Entry 5S5V (X-ray diffraction, 2.70 A resolution); this record covers chains C and D of the 6 polymer chains in the assembly.

[Chain C]
Protein: Tubulin alpha-1B chain
From: Bos taurus
UniProtKB: P81947 (TBA1B_BOVIN); residues 1-451 here = UniProt positions 1-451
Sequence (451 residues; numbered 1 to 451; the number before each row is that of its first residue):
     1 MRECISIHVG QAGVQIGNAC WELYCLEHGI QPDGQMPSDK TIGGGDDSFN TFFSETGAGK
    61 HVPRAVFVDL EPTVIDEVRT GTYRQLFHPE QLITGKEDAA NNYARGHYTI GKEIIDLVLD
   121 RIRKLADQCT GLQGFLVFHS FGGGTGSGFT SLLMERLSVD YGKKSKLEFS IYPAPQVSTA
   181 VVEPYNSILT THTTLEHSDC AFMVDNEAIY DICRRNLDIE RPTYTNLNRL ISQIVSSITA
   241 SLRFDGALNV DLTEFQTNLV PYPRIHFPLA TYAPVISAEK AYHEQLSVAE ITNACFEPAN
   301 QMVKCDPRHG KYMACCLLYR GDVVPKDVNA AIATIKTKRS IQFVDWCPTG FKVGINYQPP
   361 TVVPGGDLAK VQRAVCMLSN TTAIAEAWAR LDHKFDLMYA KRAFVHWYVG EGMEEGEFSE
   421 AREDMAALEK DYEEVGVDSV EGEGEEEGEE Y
Unresolved in the structure: 441-451
Bound ions: Ca2+ site 1: Asp-39, Thr-41, Gly-44, Glu-55; Ca2+ site 2: Glu-284 (shared with 1 residue of chain B)
Residues lining bound ligands:
  - GTP (guanosine-5'-triphosphate): Gly-10, Gln-11, Ala-12, Gln-15, Ile-16, Asp-69, Asp-98, Ala-99, Ala-100, Asn-101, Ser-140, Gly-142, Gly-143, Gly-144, Thr-145, Gly-146, Ile-171, Pro-173, Val-177, Ser-178, Thr-179, Glu-183, Asn-206, Tyr-224, Leu-227, Asn-228, Ile-231
  - HR8 (5-chloranyl-2-methoxy-N-(2-methylpropyl)benzamide): Leu-248, Pro-325, Val-353, Ile-355

[Chain D]
Protein: Tubulin beta-2B chain
From: Bos taurus
UniProtKB: Q6B856 (TBB2B_BOVIN); the author numbering skips numbers that UniProt does not, so the offset changes along the chain: 1-42 = UniProt 1-42; 45-360 = UniProt 43-358; 369-455 = UniProt 359-445
Sequence (445 residues; row label = number of the first residue in the row; note: 10 numbers in that range are skipped by the numbering (no residue carries them; nothing is unmodelled there)):
     1 MREIVHIQAG QCGNQIGAKF WEVISDEHGI DPTGSYHGDS DL
    45 QLERINVYYN EATGNKYVPR AILVDLEPGT MDSVRSGPFG QIFRPDNFVF GQSGAGNNWA
   105 KGHYTEGAEL VDSVLDVVRK ESESCDCLQG FQLTHSLGGG TGSGMGTLLI SKIREEYPDR
   165 IMNTFSVMPS PKVSDTVVEP YNATLSVHQL VENTDETYCI DNEALYDICF RTLKLTTPTY
   225 GDLNHLVSAT MSGVTTCLRF PGQLNADLRK LAVNMVPFPR LHFFMPGFAP LTSRGSQQYR
   285 ALTVPELTQQ MFDSKNMMAA CDPRHGRYLT VAAIFRGRMS MKEVDEQMLN VQNKNSSYFV
   345 EWIPNNVKTA VCDIPP
   369 RGLKMSATFI GNSTAIQELF KRISEQFTAM FRRKAFLHWY TGEGMDEMEF TEAESNMNDL
   429 VSEYQQYQDA TADEQGEFEE EEGEDEA
Unresolved in the structure: 281-284, 442-455
Curated features (UniProtKB/Swiss-Prot):
  - motif: Met-1 to Ile-4 (MREI motif)
  - binding site (GTP): Gln-11, Glu-71, Ser-140, Gly-144, Thr-145, Gly-146, Asn-206, Asn-228
  - binding site (Mg(2+)): Glu-71
  - modified residue: Ser-40 (Phosphoserine), Thr-57 (Phosphothreonine), Lys-60 (N6-acetyllysine), Ser-174 (Phosphoserine), Thr-287 (Phosphothreonine), Thr-292 (Phosphothreonine), Arg-320 (Omega-N-methylarginine), Glu-448 (5-glutamyl polyglutamate)
  - cross-link (Glycyl lysine isopeptide (Lys-Gly)): Lys-60 (interchain with G-Cter in ubiquitin), Lys-326 (interchain with G-Cter in ubiquitin)
Bound ions: Mg2+: Gln-11 (together with GDP)
Residues lining bound ligands: GDP (guanosine-5'-diphosphate): Gly-10, Gln-11, Cys-12, Gln-15, Ile-16, Ala-99, Asn-101, Ser-140, Gly-142, Gly-143, Gly-144, Thr-145, Gly-146, Val-171, Pro-173, Val-177, Ser-178, Glu-183, Asn-206, Leu-209, Tyr-224, Leu-227, Asn-228

[Interface between chain C and chain D]
Pairs across the interface (55; chain C residue first):
  Gln-11(C) / Gln-247(D)  hydrogen bond
  Lys-96(C) / Arg-2(D)
  Lys-96(C) / Asp-130(D)  salt bridge
  Lys-96(C) / Cys-131(D)
  Glu-97(C) / Arg-2(D)  salt bridge
  Glu-97(C) / Cys-131(D)
  Glu-97(C) / Arg-164(D)  salt bridge
  Glu-97(C) / Arg-253(D)  salt bridge
  Asp-98(C) / Lys-254(D)  salt bridge
  Ala-100(C) / Arg-253(D)
  Ala-100(C) / Lys-254(D)
  Ala-100(C) / Val-257(D)
  Asn-101(C) / Lys-254(D)
  Arg-105(C) / Arg-253(D)
  Pro-175(C) / Asn-349(D)
  Ser-178(C) / Lys-352(D)  hydrogen bond
  Thr-179(C) / Gln-247(D)
  Thr-179(C) / Leu-248(D)
  Thr-179(C) / Asn-258(D)  hydrogen bond (backbone-side chain)
  Ala-180(C) / Asn-258(D)
  Val-181(C) / Asn-258(D)  hydrogen bond (backbone-side chain)
  Val-181(C) / Ile-347(D)  hydrophobic
  Val-181(C) / Pro-348(D)
  Val-181(C) / Asn-349(D)
  Tyr-210(C) / Asp-329(D)
  Glu-220(C) / Lys-326(D)
  Arg-221(C) / Met-325(D)
  Arg-221(C) / Asp-329(D)  salt bridge
  Tyr-224(C) / Gln-247(D)  hydrogen bond
  Lys-394(C) / Asn-349(D)  hydrogen bond
  Leu-397(C) / Glu-345(D)
  Leu-397(C) / Trp-346(D)
  Leu-397(C) / Pro-348(D)  hydrophobic
  Leu-397(C) / Ala-440(D)  hydrophobic
  Met-398(C) / Trp-346(D)  hydrogen bond (backbone-backbone)
  Met-398(C) / Pro-348(D)
  Lys-401(C) / Phe-262(D)
  Lys-401(C) / Trp-346(D)
  Lys-401(C) / Thr-439(D)  hydrogen bond (side chain-backbone)
  Arg-402(C) / Phe-262(D)
  Ala-403(C) / Pro-261(D)
  Ala-403(C) / Phe-262(D)  hydrophobic
  Phe-404(C) / Val-257(D)
  Phe-404(C) / Asn-258(D)
  Phe-404(C) / Val-260(D)
  Phe-404(C) / Pro-261(D)  hydrogen bond (backbone-backbone)
  Phe-404(C) / Thr-314(D)
  Phe-404(C) / Ile-347(D)  hydrophobic
  His-406(C) / Val-260(D)  hydrogen bond (side chain-backbone)
  His-406(C) / Pro-261(D)
  His-406(C) / Phe-262(D)
  His-406(C) / Pro-263(D)
  Trp-407(C) / Ala-256(D)  hydrophobic
  Trp-407(C) / Val-257(D)  hydrophobic
  Trp-407(C) / Val-260(D)  hydrogen bond (side chain-backbone)
Also at the interface, not in a pair above, chain C (27 interface residues in all): Val-182, Glu-411
Also at the interface, not in a pair above, chain D (31 interface residues in all): Asp-251, Asn-350, Tyr-435, Ala-438

[Overview]
Chain C and chain D form an interface of 27 and 31 residues respectively; the contacts include 11 hydrogen
bonds and 6 salt bridges. Among the polar pairs are Lys-96(C)/Asp-130(D), Glu-97(C)/Arg-2(D) and
Glu-97(C)/Arg-164(D). Bound to chain C: compound HR8 and GTP.
Here chain C is Tubulin alpha-1B chain and chain D is Tubulin beta-2B chain, both from Bos taurus. Entry 5S5V
(Tubulin-Z32386228-complex) was determined by X-ray diffraction (same publication as 5S4L, 5S4M, 5S4N, 5S4O,
5S4P, 5S4Q and 52 further entries).
